6F6P - chains B and D of the 4 polymer chains in the assembly; structure by X-ray diffraction, 2.45 A resolution.

Chain B:
Molecule: Rab-3A-interacting protein
From: Homo sapiens
Reference sequence: Q96QF0 (RAB3I_HUMAN); residues 143-245 here correspond to UniProt positions 159-261 (UniProt number = residue number + 16)
Chain sequence (106 residues; row label = number of the first residue in the row):
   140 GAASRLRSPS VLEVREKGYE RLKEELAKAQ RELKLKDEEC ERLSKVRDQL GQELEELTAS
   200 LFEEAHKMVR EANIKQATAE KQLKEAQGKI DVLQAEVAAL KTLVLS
Unresolved in the structure: 140-148
Differences from the reference sequence: expression tag (140-142)
Curated features (UniProtKB/Swiss-Prot):
  - modified residue (Phosphoserine): Ser147, Ser149
From the paper describing this entry:
  - mutagenesis - L196A, T197A: decreased binding to Rab8
  - mutagenesis - L196A, T197A, M207A: decreased catalytic activity on Rab8
  - mutagenesis - M207A: unchanged binding to Rab8
  - mutagenesis - E192A, F201A: abolished binding to Rab8
  - mutagenesis - E192A, F201A: abolished catalytic activity on Rab8

Chain D:
Molecule: Rab-3A-interacting protein
From: Homo sapiens
Reference sequence: Q96QF0 (RAB3I_HUMAN); residues 144-246 here correspond to UniProt positions 159-261 (UniProt number = residue number + 15)
Chain sequence (106 residues; row label = number of the first residue in the row):
   141 GAASRLRSPS VLEVREKGYE RLKEELAKAQ RELKLKDEEC ERLSKVRDQL GQELEELTAS
   201 LFEEAHKMVR EANIKQATAE KQLKEAQGKI DVLQAEVAAL KTLVLS
Unresolved in the structure: 141-148
Differences from the reference sequence: expression tag (141-143)
Curated features (UniProtKB/Swiss-Prot):
  - modified residue (Phosphoserine): Ser148, Ser150

Interface between chain B and chain D:
Contacting residue pairs - 45 pairs, chain B then chain D:
  Leu200(B) - Phe202(D)  hydrophobic
  Phe201(B) - Phe202(D)  hydrophobic
  Met207(B) - Val209(D)
  Val208(B) - Ala205(D)
  Val208(B) - Met208(D)  hydrophobic
  Val208(B) - Val209(D)  hydrophobic
  Ala211(B) - Ala212(D)  hydrophobic
  Ala211(B) - Asn213(D)
  Asn212(B) - Ala212(D)
  Lys214(B) - Gln216(D)
  Gln215(B) - Ala212(D)
  Gln215(B) - Lys215(D)
  Gln215(B) - Gln216(D)
  Ala218(B) - Gln216(D)
  Ala218(B) - Ala219(D)  hydrophobic
  Ala218(B) - Glu220(D)
  Glu219(B) - Ala219(D)
  Gln221(B) - Leu223(D)
  Leu222(B) - Gln222(D)
  Leu222(B) - Leu223(D)
  Ala225(B) - Leu223(D)  hydrophobic
  Ala225(B) - Ala226(D)  hydrophobic
  Ala225(B) - Ile230(D)
  Lys228(B) - Ile230(D)
  Lys228(B) - Gln234(D)
  Ile229(B) - Ala226(D)
  Ile229(B) - Lys229(D)
  Ile229(B) - Ile230(D)  hydrophobic
  Ile229(B) - Leu233(D)
  Leu232(B) - Ile230(D)
  Leu232(B) - Leu233(D)  hydrophobic
  Leu232(B) - Gln234(D)
  Gln233(B) - Lys229(D)
  Gln233(B) - Leu233(D)
  Glu235(B) - Val237(D)
  Glu235(B) - Lys241(D)  salt bridge
  Val236(B) - Glu236(D)
  Val236(B) - Val237(D)  hydrophobic
  Val236(B) - Leu240(D)
  Leu239(B) - Leu240(D)  hydrophobic
  Leu239(B) - Lys241(D)
  Lys240(B) - Glu236(D)  salt bridge
  Lys240(B) - Leu240(D)
  Val243(B) - Leu243(D)  hydrophobic
  Val243(B) - Val244(D)  hydrophobic
Interface residues without a listed pair, chain B (25 interface residues in all): Arg186, Thr197, Ala204
Interface residues without a listed pair, chain D (26 interface residues in all): Arg187, Thr198, Leu201

Overview:
Chain B and chain D form an interface of 25 and 26 residues respectively; the contacts include 2 salt bridges.
Polar pairs include Glu235(B)-Lys241(D) and Lys240(B)-Glu236(D). The paper reports that L196A, T197A and M207A
of chain B reduce catalytic activity on Rab8; L196A and T197A of chain B reduce binding to Rab8.
Both chains are Rab-3A-interacting protein (Homo sapiens). Entry 6F6P (Crystal structure of tetrameric human
Rabin8 GEF domain) was determined by X-ray diffraction.
